PDB entry 2E2I | X-ray diffraction, 3.41 A resolution | chains B and J of the 13 polymer chains in the assembly

[Chain B]
Name: DNA-directed RNA polymerase II 140 kDa polypeptide
Organism: Saccharomyces cerevisiae
Notes: EC 2.7.7.6
UniProtKB: P08518 (RPB2_YEAST); residues 1-1224 here = UniProt positions 1-1224
Amino-acid sequence (1224 residues; numbered 1 to 1224; the number before each row is that of its first residue):
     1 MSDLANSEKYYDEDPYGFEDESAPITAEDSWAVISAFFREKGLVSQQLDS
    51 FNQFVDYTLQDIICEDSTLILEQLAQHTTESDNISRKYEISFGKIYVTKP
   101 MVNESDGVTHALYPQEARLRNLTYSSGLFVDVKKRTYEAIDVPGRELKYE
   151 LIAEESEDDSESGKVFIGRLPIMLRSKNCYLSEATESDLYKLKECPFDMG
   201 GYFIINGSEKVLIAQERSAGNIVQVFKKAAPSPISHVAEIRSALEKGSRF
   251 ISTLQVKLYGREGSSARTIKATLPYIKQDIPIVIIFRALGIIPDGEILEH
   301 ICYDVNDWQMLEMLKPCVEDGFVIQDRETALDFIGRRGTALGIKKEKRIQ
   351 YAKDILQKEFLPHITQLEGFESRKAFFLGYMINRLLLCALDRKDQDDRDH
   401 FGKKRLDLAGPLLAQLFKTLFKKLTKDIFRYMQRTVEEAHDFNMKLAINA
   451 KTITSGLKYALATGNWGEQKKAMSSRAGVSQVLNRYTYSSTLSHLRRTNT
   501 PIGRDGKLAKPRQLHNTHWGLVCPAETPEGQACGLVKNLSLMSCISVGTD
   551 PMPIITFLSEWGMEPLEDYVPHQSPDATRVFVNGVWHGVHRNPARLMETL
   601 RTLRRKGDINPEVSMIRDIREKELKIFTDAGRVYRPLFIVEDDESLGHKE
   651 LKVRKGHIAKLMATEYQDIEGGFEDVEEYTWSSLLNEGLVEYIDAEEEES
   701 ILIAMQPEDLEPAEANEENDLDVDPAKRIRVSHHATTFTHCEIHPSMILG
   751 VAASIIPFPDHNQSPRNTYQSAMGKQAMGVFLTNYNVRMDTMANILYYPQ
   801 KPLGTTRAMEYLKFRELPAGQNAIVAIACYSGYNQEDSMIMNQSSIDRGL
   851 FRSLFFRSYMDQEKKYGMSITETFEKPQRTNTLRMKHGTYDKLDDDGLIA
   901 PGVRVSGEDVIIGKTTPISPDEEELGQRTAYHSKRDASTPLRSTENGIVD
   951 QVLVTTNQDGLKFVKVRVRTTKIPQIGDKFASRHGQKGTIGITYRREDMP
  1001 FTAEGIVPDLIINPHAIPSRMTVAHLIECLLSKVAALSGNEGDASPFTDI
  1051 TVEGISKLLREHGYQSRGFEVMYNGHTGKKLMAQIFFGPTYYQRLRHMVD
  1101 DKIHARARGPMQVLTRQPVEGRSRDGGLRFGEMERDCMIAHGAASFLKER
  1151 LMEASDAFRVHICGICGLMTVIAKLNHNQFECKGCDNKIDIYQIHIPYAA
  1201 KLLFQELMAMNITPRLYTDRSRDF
Not modelled in the structure: 1-19, 74-87, 148-163, 438-442, 669-675, 715-721, 920-932
Bound ions: Zn2+: Cys1163, Cys1185
Ligand contacts: 2'-deoxyguanosine-5'-triphosphate (DGT): Arg766, Tyr769, Asp837, Lys987, Ser1019, Arg1020
Reported in the primary citation:
  - conformationally variable residues (loop rearrangement): Ile502 to Ala509

[Chain J]
Name: DNA-directed RNA polymerases I/II/III subunit 10
Organism: Saccharomyces cerevisiae
Notes: EC 2.7.7.6
UniProtKB: P22139 (RPAB5_YEAST); residue numbers follow UniProt; this construct covers 1-70
Amino-acid sequence (70 residues; numbered 1 to 70; the number before each row is that of its first residue):
     1 MIVPVRCFSCGKVVGDKWESYLNLLQEDELDEGTALSRLGLKRYCCRRMI
    51 LTHVDLIEKFLRYNPLEKRD
Not modelled in the structure: 66-70
Bound ions: Zn2+: Cys7, Cys10, Cys45, Cys46

[How chain B and chain J interact]
Contacting residue pairs (65; chain B residue first):
  Ser187(B) - Arg62(J)
  Tyr190(B) - Lys59(J)
  Tyr190(B) - Arg62(J)
  Tyr190(B) - Tyr63(J)
  Lys193(B) - Pro65(J)
  Cys195(B) - Tyr63(J)
  Pro196(B) - Tyr63(J)
  Val780(B) - Leu56(J)  hydrophobic
  Thr783(B) - Lys59(J)
  Thr783(B) - Phe60(J)
  Thr783(B) - Tyr63(J)  hydrogen bond (backbone-side chain)
  Asn784(B) - Tyr63(J)  hydrogen bond (backbone-side chain)
  Tyr785(B) - Met1(J)
  Tyr785(B) - Phe60(J)  hydrophobic
  Ile795(B) - Met1(J)  hydrophobic
  Leu796(B) - Met1(J)
  Tyr797(B) - Met1(J)
  Tyr798(B) - Met1(J)
  Tyr798(B) - Ile2(J)  hydrophobic
  Tyr798(B) - Phe8(J)  hydrophobic
  Gln800(B) - Arg48(J)
  Gln800(B) - Met49(J)
  Gln800(B) - Thr52(J)
  Lys801(B) - Leu51(J)
  Lys801(B) - Thr52(J)  hydrogen bond (backbone-backbone)
  Lys801(B) - Val54(J)
  Leu803(B) - Thr52(J)
  Arg815(B) - Val54(J)
  Glu816(B) - Leu56(J)
  Leu817(B) - Leu56(J)  hydrophobic
  Pro818(B) - Val54(J)  hydrophobic
  Gln821(B) - Phe8(J)
  Asn822(B) - Arg48(J)  hydrogen bond (backbone-side chain)
  Asn822(B) - Thr52(J)
  Ala823(B) - Arg48(J)
  Ile824(B) - Tyr44(J)  hydrophobic
  Ile824(B) - Cys45(J)  hydrophobic
  Ile824(B) - Arg48(J)
  Ser845(B) - Phe8(J)
  Ser845(B) - Ser9(J)
  Arg848(B) - Cys7(J)
  Arg848(B) - Phe8(J)  hydrogen bond (side chain-backbone)
  Arg848(B) - Gly11(J)
  Gly849(B) - Phe8(J)
  Leu850(B) - Phe8(J)  hydrophobic
  Arg996(B) - Cys10(J)
  Ile1006(B) - Arg43(J)
  Ile1006(B) - Cys45(J)  hydrophobic
  Val1007(B) - Ser9(J)
  Asp1009(B) - Phe8(J)
  Asp1009(B) - Ser9(J)  hydrogen bond (side chain-backbone)
  Asp1009(B) - Arg48(J)  salt bridge
  Lys1033(B) - Tyr44(J)
  Ala1035(B) - Leu51(J)
  Ala1036(B) - Tyr44(J)  hydrophobic
  Ala1036(B) - Arg47(J)  hydrogen bond (backbone-side chain)
  Leu1037(B) - Tyr44(J)  hydrophobic
  Leu1037(B) - Arg47(J)  hydrogen bond (backbone-side chain)
  Ser1038(B) - Gly33(J)
  Gly1039(B) - Glu32(J)
  Gly1039(B) - Gly33(J)
  Gly1039(B) - Leu51(J)
  Tyr1064(B) - Tyr44(J)
  Glu1070(B) - Tyr44(J)  hydrogen bond
  Phe1087(B) - Tyr44(J)
Also at the interface, not in a pair above, chain B (49 interface residues in all): Glu186, Phe197, Pro799, Pro802, Ser844, Glu1004, Asn1040, Pro1089
Also at the interface, not in a pair above, chain J (28 interface residues in all): Val3, Pro4, Arg6, His53

[In short]
49 residues of chain B face 28 of chain J across their interface, with 9 hydrogen bonds and 1 salt bridge.
Polar pairs include Asp1009(B)-Arg48(J), Thr783(B)-Tyr63(J) and Asn784(B)-Tyr63(J). Ligands of chain B:
2'-deoxyguanosine-5'-triphosphate. Cys1163(B) and Cys1185(B) form the Zn2+ site. The paper reports
conformational variability at Ile502(B).
Chain B is DNA-directed RNA polymerase II 140 kDa polypeptide and chain J is DNA-directed RNA polymerases
I/II/III subunit 10, both from Saccharomyces cerevisiae; the structure, RNA polymerase II elongation complex
in 5 mM Mg+2 with 2'-dGTP, was determined by X-ray diffraction (same publication as 2E2H, 2E2J, 2NVQ, 2NVT,
2NVX, 2NVY, 2NVZ and 2YU9).
